Entry 2BGE (X-ray diffraction, 1.80 A resolution); this record covers chain A.

# Chain A
Molecule: Protein-tyrosine phosphatase non-receptor type 1
From: Homo sapiens
Notes: EC 3.1.3.48; fragment: ptp1b catalytic domain, residues 1-321
Reference sequence: P18031 (PTN1_HUMAN); residues 1-321 here = UniProt positions 1-321
Chain sequence (321 residues; row label = number of the first residue in the row):
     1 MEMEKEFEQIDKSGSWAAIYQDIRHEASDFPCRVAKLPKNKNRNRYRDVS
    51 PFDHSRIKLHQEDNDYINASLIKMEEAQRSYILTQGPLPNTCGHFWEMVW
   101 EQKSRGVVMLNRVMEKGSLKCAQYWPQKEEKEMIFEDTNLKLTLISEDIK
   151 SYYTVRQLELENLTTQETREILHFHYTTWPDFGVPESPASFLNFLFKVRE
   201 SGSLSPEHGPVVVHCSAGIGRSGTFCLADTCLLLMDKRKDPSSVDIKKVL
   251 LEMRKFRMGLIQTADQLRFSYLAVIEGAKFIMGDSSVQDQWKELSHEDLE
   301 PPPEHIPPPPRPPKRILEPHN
Disordered / not traced: 299-321
Residues lining bound ligands: 1,2,5-thiadiazolidin-3-one-1,1-dioxide (T2D): Y46, V49, D181, F182, G183, C215, S216, A217, G218, I219, G220, R221, Q262, Q266
Curated features (UniProtKB/Swiss-Prot):
  - active site: C215 (Phosphocysteine intermediate)
  - binding site (substrate): D181, C215 to R221, Q262
  - modified residue: M1 (N-acetylmethionine), Y20 (Phosphotyrosine), S50 (Phosphoserine), Y66 (Phosphotyrosine), C215 (Cysteine persulfide), S242 (Phosphoserine), S243 (Phosphoserine)
  - cross-link: C215 to S216 (N,N-(cysteine-1,S-diyl)serine (Cys-Ser))

# Summary
Bound to chain A: 1,2,5-thiadiazolidin-3-one-1,1-dioxide. Curated annotation (UniProt) lists active-site
residue C215 and 9 substrate-binding residues.
Chain A is Protein-tyrosine phosphatase non-receptor type 1 (Homo sapiens); the structure, Structure-based
design of Protein Tyrosine Phosphatase-1B Inhibitors, was determined by X-ray diffraction together with 2BGD
from the same study.
